8RTB - chains C and B of the 9 polymer chains in the assembly; structure by electron microscopy, 3.83 A resolution.

== Chain C ==
Name: TrwM protein
Source organism: Escherichia coli
UniProtKB: O50329 (O50329_ECOLX); residue numbers follow UniProt; this construct covers 1-104
Sequence (104 residues; each row starts with the number of its first residue):
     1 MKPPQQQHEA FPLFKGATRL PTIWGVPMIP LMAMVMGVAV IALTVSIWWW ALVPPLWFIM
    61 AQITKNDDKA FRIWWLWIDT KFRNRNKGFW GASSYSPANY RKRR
Construct notes: conflict W24 (Leu in O50329), V26 (Glu in O50329)

== Chain B ==
Name: TrwK protein
Source organism: Escherichia coli
UniProtKB: O50330 (O50330_ECOLX); numbering as in UniProt (aligned over 1-823)
Sequence (823 residues; numbered 1 to 823; the number before each row is that of its first residue):
     1 MGAIESRKLL ASETPVGQFI PYSHHVTDTI ISTKNAEYLS VWKIDGRSHQ SASEADVFQW
    61 IRELNNTLRG ISSANLSLWT HIVRRRVYEY PDAEFDNVFC RQLDEKYRES FTGYNLMVND
   121 LYLTVVYRPV SDKVLSFFAK RERETPDQKK HRQESCIKAL EDINRTLGQS FKRYGAELLS
   181 VYEKGGHAFS APLEFLARLV NGEHIPMPIC RDRFSDYMAV NRPMFSKWGE VGELRSLTGL
   241 RRFGMLEIRE YDDATEPGQL NVLLESDYEF VLTHSFSVLS RPAAKEYLQR HQKNLIDARD
   301 VATDQIEEID EALNQLISGH FVMGEHHCTL TVYGETVQQV RDNLAHASAA MLDVAVLPKP
   361 VDLALEAGYW AQLPANWQWR PRPAPITSLN FLSFSPFHNF MSGKPTGNPW GPAVTILKTV
   421 SGTPLYFNFH ASKEEEDATD KRLLGNTMLI GQSSSGKTVL LGFLLAQAQK FKPTIVAFDK
   481 DRGMEISIRA MGGRYLPLKT GEPSGFNPFQ LPPTHANLIF LKQFVKKLAA AGGEVTHRDE
   541 EEIDQAITAM MSDSIDKSLR RLSLLLQFLP NPRSDDMDAR PTVHARLVKW CEGGDYGWLF
   601 DNPTDALDLS THQIYGFDIT EFLDNPEART PVMMYLLYRT ESMIDGRRFM YVFDEFWKPL
   661 QDEYFEDLAK NKQKTIRKQN GIFVFATQEP SDALESNIAK TLIQQCATYI FLANPKADYE
   721 DYTQGFKLTD SEFELVRGLG EFSRRFLIKQ GDQSALAEMN LGKFRTIVDG ETVERDFDDE
   781 LLVLSGTPDN AEIAESIIAE VGDDPAVWLP IFLDRVKAER SDV
Disordered / not traced: 1-14, 131-146, 236-239, 433-440, 499-606, 765-774, 822-823

== Chain C / chain B interface ==
Contacting residue pairs (10; chain C residue first):
  F89(C) - W228(B)
  W90(C) - W228(B)
  W90(C) - L363(B)  hydrophobic
  P97(C) - D362(B)
  A98(C) - K359(B)
  A98(C) - R382(B)
  Y100(C) - A364(B)
  Y100(C) - R382(B)
  R104(C) - R380(B)
  R104(C) - P381(B)
Also at the interface, not in a pair above, chain B (11 interface residues in all): K227, E247, P383

== In short ==
6 residues of chain C face 11 of chain B across their interface.
Chain C is TrwM protein and chain B is TrwK protein, both from Escherichia coli; the structure, Extended inner
membrane complex (IMC) protomer structure (TrwM/VirB3-TrwK/VirB4-TrwI/VirB6-TrwG/VirB8-TrwE/VirB10) from the
fully-assembled R388 type IV secretion system, was determined by electron microscopy (same publication as
8RT4, 8RT5, 8RT6, 8RT7, 8RT8, 8RT9, 8RTA and 8RTD).
